PDB entry 5TSR | X-ray diffraction, 3.19 A resolution | chains B and D of the 4 polymer chains in the assembly

== Chain B (and D) ==
Name: Metal transporter CNNM3
Source organism: Homo sapiens
Notes: chain D of this document is another copy of the same molecule, construct and numbering; everything in this record applies to it too
Reference sequence: Q8NE01 (CNNM3_HUMAN); numbering as in UniProt (aligned over 309-452)
Amino-acid sequence (155 residues; numbered 298 to 452; the number before each row is that of its first residue):
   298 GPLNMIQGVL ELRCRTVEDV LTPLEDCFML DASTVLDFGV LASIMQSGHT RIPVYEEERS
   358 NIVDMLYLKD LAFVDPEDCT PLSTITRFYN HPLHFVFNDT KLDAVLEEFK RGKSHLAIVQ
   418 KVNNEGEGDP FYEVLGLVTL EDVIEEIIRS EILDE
Unresolved in the structure: 447-452 (chain D: 423-424, 447-452)
Construct notes: expression tag (298-308)

== How chain B and chain D interact ==
Residue-residue contacts (36):
  Gly298(B) - Glu404(D)
  Pro299(B) - Val306(D)
  Pro299(B) - Arg310(D)
  Met302(B) - Val306(D)  hydrophobic
  Met302(B) - Leu309(D)  hydrophobic
  Met302(B) - Leu403(D)  hydrophobic
  Met302(B) - Ile444(D)  hydrophobic
  Ile303(B) - Ile303(D)  hydrophobic
  Ile303(B) - Val306(D)  hydrophobic
  Val306(B) - Pro299(D)
  Val306(B) - Met302(D)  hydrophobic
  Val306(B) - Ile303(D)  hydrophobic
  Leu307(B) - Ile303(D)  hydrophobic
  Leu309(B) - Met302(D)  hydrophobic
  Phe335(B) - Asp372(D)
  Ala339(B) - Ala369(D)
  Ala339(B) - Phe370(D)  hydrophobic
  Met342(B) - Met342(D)  hydrophobic
  Met342(B) - Lys366(D)
  Met342(B) - Ala369(D)  hydrophobic
  Gln343(B) - Lys366(D)  hydrogen bond
  Gln343(B) - Ala369(D)
  Gln343(B) - Phe370(D)
  Thr347(B) - Thr347(D)
  Leu365(B) - Leu365(D)  hydrophobic
  Lys366(B) - Met342(D)
  Ala369(B) - Ala339(D)
  Ala369(B) - Met342(D)  hydrophobic
  Phe370(B) - Gln343(D)
  Leu403(B) - Met302(D)  hydrophobic
  Lys407(B) - Ile445(D)  hydrogen bond (side chain-backbone)
  Lys407(B) - Arg446(D)  hydrogen bond (backbone-side chain)
  Ile441(B) - Ile441(D)  hydrophobic
  Ile444(B) - Met302(D)  hydrophobic
  Ile445(B) - Ile441(D)  hydrophobic
  Arg446(B) - Lys407(D)
Interface residues without a listed pair, chain D (23 interface residues in all): Leu307

== In short ==
Chain B and chain D form an interface of 22 and 23 residues respectively, with 3 hydrogen bonds. Polar
contacts include Gln343(B)-Lys366(D), Lys407(B)-Ile445(D) and Lys407(B)-Arg446(D).
Both chains are Metal transporter CNNM3 (Homo sapiens). Entry 5TSR (Crystal structure of PRL-3 phosphatase in
complex with the Bateman domain of CNNM3 magnesium transporter) was determined by X-ray diffraction, deposited
together with 5K23, 5K24 and 5K25.
